PDB entry 8CW9 | electron microscopy, 3.46 A resolution | chains E and J of the 15 polymer chains in the assembly

[Chain E]
Name: Fusion glycoprotein F0
Source organism: Human metapneumovirus
Reference sequence: H6X1Z0 (H6X1Z0_9MONO); residues 1-490 here = UniProt positions 1-490
Sequence (551 residues; row label = number of the first residue in the row):
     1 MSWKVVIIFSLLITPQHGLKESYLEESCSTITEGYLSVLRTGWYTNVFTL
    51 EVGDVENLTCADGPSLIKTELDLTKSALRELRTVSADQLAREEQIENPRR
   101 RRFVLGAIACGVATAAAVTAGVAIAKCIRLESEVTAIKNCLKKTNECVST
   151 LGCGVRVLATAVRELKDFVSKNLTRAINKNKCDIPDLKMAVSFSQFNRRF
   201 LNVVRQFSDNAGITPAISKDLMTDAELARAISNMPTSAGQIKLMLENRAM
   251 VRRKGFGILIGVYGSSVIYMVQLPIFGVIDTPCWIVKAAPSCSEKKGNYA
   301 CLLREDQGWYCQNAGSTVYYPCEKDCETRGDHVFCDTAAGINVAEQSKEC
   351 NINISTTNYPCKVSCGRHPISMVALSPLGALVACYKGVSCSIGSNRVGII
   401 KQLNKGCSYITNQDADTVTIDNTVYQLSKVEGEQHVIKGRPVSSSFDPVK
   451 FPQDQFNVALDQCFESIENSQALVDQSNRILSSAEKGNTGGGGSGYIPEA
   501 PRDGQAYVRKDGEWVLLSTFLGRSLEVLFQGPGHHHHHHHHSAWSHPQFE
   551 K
Not modelled in the structure: 1-18, 87-102, 465-551
Differences from the reference sequence: engineered mutation Arg-100 (Gln in H6X1Z0), Arg-101 (Ser in H6X1Z0), Cys-110 (Leu in H6X1Z0), Cys-127 (Thr in H6X1Z0), Cys-140 (Ala in H6X1Z0), Cys-147 (Ala in H6X1Z0), Cys-153 (Asn in H6X1Z0), Pro-185 (Ala in H6X1Z0), Lys-219 (Leu in H6X1Z0), Ile-231 (Val in H6X1Z0), Cys-322 (Asn in H6X1Z0), Cys-365 (Thr in H6X1Z0), Gln-453 (Glu in H6X1Z0), Cys-463 (Val in H6X1Z0); expression tag (491-551)
Disulfides: Cys-28/Cys-407, Cys-60/Cys-182, Cys-110/Cys-322, Cys-127/Cys-153, Cys-140/Cys-147, Cys-283/Cys-311, Cys-292/Cys-301, Cys-326/Cys-335, Cys-350/Cys-361, Cys-365/Cys-463, Cys-384/Cys-390
Covalent attachments: N-acetylglucosamine (NAG) linked to Asn-57
What the authors report for this chain:
  - post-translational modification sites: Asn-57
  - mutagenesis - K179R: unchanged binding to ADI-61026 light (proposed by the authors, not directly observed)
  - post-translational modification sites: Asn-172 (proposed by the authors, not directly observed)

[Chain J]
Name: MPE8 heavy chain
Source organism: Homo sapiens
Sequence (454 residues; row label = number of the first residue in the row):
     1 EVQLVESGGGLVKPGGSLRLSCAASGFTFSSYSMNWVRQAPGKGLEWVSS
    51 ISASSSYSDYADSAKGRFTISRDNAKTSLFLQMNSLRAEDTAIYFCARAR
   101 ATGYSSITPYFDIWGQGTLVTVSSASTKGPSVFPLAPSSKSTSGGTAALG
   151 CLVKDYFPEPVTVSWNSGALTSGVHTFPAVLQSSGLYSLSSVVTVPSSSL
   201 GTQTYICNVNHKPSNTKVDKKVEPKSCDKTHTCPPCPAPELLGGPSVFLF
   251 PPKPKDTLMISRTPEVTCVVVDVSHEDPEVKFNWYVDGVEVHNAKTKPRE
   301 EQYNSTYRVVSVLTVLHQDWLNGKEYKCKVSNKALPAPIEKTISKAKGQP
   351 REPQVYTLPPSRDELTKNQVSLTCLVKGFYPSDIAVEWESNGQPENNYKT
   401 TPPVLDSDGSFFLYSKLTVDKSRWQQGNVFSCSVMHEALHNHYTQKSLSL
   451 SPGK
Not modelled in the structure: 123-454
Disulfides: Cys-22/Cys-96

[Interface between chain E and chain J]
Contacting residue pairs (32; chain E residue first):
  Leu-36(E) / Ser-54(J)
  Leu-36(E) / Ser-56(J)
  Thr-41(E) / Gly-103(J)  hydrogen bond (side chain-backbone)
  Thr-41(E) / Tyr-104(J)
  Gly-42(E) / Gly-103(J)  hydrogen bond (backbone-backbone)
  Gly-42(E) / Tyr-104(J)
  Trp-43(E) / Tyr-104(J)
  Pro-235(E) / Ser-105(J)
  Pro-235(E) / Ser-106(J)
  Pro-235(E) / Ile-107(J)  hydrogen bond (backbone-backbone)
  Thr-236(E) / Ile-107(J)
  Gln-240(E) / Ile-107(J)
  Leu-243(E) / Tyr-57(J)
  Ile-275(E) / Gly-103(J)
  Ile-275(E) / Tyr-104(J)
  Ile-275(E) / Ile-107(J)  hydrophobic
  Gly-277(E) / Ala-101(J)
  Gly-277(E) / Ile-107(J)
  Asp-280(E) / Ser-52(J)  hydrogen bond
  Asp-280(E) / Ala-53(J)  hydrogen bond (side chain-backbone)
  Asp-280(E) / Ser-54(J)  hydrogen bond (side chain-backbone)
  Asp-280(E) / Ser-56(J)
  Thr-281(E) / Ser-31(J)
  Thr-281(E) / Ala-53(J)
  Pro-282(E) / Ser-30(J)
  Gln-312(E) / Thr-28(J)
  Gln-312(E) / Ser-30(J)  hydrogen bond
  Gln-312(E) / Ser-31(J)
  Ala-314(E) / Ser-31(J)
  Ala-314(E) / Tyr-32(J)  hydrogen bond (backbone-side chain)
  Gly-315(E) / Ser-31(J)
  Gly-315(E) / Tyr-32(J)
Interface residues without a listed pair, chain E (19 interface residues in all): Ser-237, Ile-279, His-332

[Overview]
Chain E and chain J form an interface of 19 and 15 residues respectively, with 8 hydrogen bonds. Polar pairs
include Thr-41(E)/Gly-103(J), Asp-280(E)/Ser-52(J) and Asp-280(E)/Ala-53(J). N-acetylglucosamine is covalently
linked to Asn-57(E). The paper reports that K179R of chain E leaves binding to ADI-61026 light unchanged;
modification sites Asn-57(E) and Asn-172(E).
Chain E is Fusion glycoprotein F0 (Human metapneumovirus) and chain J is MPE8 heavy chain (Homo sapiens); the
structure, Prefusion-stabilized hMPV fusion protein bound to ADI-61026 and MPE8 Fabs, was determined by
electron microscopy.
